5TW3 - chains A and B; structure by X-ray diffraction, 2.85 A resolution.

# Chain A
Name: HIV-1 reverse transcriptase, P66 subunit
From: Human immunodeficiency virus type 1 group M subtype B (isolate BH10)
Notes: EC 3.4.23.16, 2.7.7.49, 2.7.7.7, 3.1.26.13, 3.1.13.2
Reference sequence: P03366 (POL_HV1B1); residues 1-555 here correspond to UniProt positions 600-1154 (UniProt number = residue number + 599)
Sequence (557 residues; each row starts with the number of its first residue; numbers below 1 keep their minus sign (Met-1 is residue -1)):
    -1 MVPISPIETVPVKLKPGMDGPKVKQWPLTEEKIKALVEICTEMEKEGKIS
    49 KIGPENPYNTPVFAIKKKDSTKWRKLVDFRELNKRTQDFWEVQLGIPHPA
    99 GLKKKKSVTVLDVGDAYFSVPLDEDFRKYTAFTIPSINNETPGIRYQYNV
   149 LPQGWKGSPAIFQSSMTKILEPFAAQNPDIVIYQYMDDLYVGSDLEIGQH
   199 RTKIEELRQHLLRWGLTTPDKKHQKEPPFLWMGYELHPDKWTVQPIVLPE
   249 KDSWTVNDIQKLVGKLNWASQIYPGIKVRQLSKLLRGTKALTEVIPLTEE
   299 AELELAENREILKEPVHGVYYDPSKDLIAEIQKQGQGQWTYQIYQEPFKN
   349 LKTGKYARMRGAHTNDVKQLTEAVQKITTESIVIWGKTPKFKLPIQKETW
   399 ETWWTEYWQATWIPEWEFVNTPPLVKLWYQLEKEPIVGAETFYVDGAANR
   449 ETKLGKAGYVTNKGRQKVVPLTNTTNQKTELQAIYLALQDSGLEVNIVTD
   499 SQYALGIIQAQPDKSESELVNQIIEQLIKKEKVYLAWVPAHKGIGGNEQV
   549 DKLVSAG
Unresolved in the structure: -1 to 2, 359-360, 553-555
Differences from the reference sequence: initiating methionine (-1); expression tag (0); engineered mutation Ala172 (Lys771 in P03366), Ala173 (Lys772 in P03366), Ser280 (Cys879 in P03366)
Bound ions: Mg2+: Asp443, Asp498
Residues lining bound ligands: 7N1 (5-{2-[2-(2,4-dioxo-3,4-dihydropyrimidin-1(2H)-yl)ethoxy]-4-fluorophenoxy}-7-fluoronaphthalene-2-carbonitrile): Pro95, Leu100, Lys101, Lys102, Lys103, Val106, Val108, Val179, Tyr181, Tyr188, Val189, Gly190, Pro225, Phe227, Trp229, Leu234, His235, Pro236, Tyr318
UniProt features mapped onto this chain:
  - region: Phe227 to His235 (RT 'primer grip')
  - motif: Trp398 to Trp414 (Tryptophan repeat motif)
  - binding site (Mg(2+)): Asp110, Asp185, Asp186, Asp443, Glu478, Asp498, Asp549
  - site: Trp401 (Essential for RT p66/p51 heterodimerization), Trp414 (Essential for RT p66/p51 heterodimerization), Phe440, Tyr441 (Cleavage)
Reported in the primary citation:
  - binding site for 7N1: Pro95, Leu100, Lys101, Lys102, Lys103, Val108, Val179, Tyr181, Tyr188, Gly190, Phe227, Trp229, Leu234, His235, Pro236, Tyr318
  - higher-order assembly contacts with a neighbouring HIV-1 reverse transcriptase, P51 subunit: Pro95 (proposed by the authors, not directly observed)

# Chain B
Name: HIV-1 reverse transcriptase, P51 subunit
From: Human immunodeficiency virus type 1 group M subtype B (isolate BH10)
Notes: EC 3.4.23.16, 2.7.7.49, 2.7.7.7, 3.1.26.13, 3.1.13.2
Reference sequence: P03366 (POL_HV1B1); residues 1-428 here correspond to UniProt positions 600-1027 (UniProt number = residue number + 599)
Sequence (428 residues; row label = number of the first residue in the row):
     1 PISPIETVPVKLKPGMDGPKVKQWPLTEEKIKALVEICTEMEKEGKISKI
    51 GPENPYNTPVFAIKKKDSTKWRKLVDFRELNKRTQDFWEVQLGIPHPAGL
   101 KKKKSVTVLDVGDAYFSVPLDEDFRKYTAFTIPSINNETPGIRYQYNVLP
   151 QGWKGSPAIFQSSMTKILEPFKKQNPDIVIYQYMDDLYVGSDLEIGQHRT
   201 KIEELRQHLLRWGLTTPDKKHQKEPPFLWMGYELHPDKWTVQPIVLPEKD
   251 SWTVNDIQKLVGKLNWASQIYPGIKVRQLSKLLRGTKALTEVIPLTEEAE
   301 LELAENREILKEPVHGVYYDPSKDLIAEIQKQGQGQWTYQIYQEPFKNLK
   351 TGKYARMRGAHTNDVKQLTEAVQKITTESIVIWGKTPKFKLPIQKETWET
   401 WWTEYWQATWIPEWEFVNTPPLVKLWYQ
Unresolved in the structure: 1-4, 65-67, 220-231
Differences from the reference sequence: engineered mutation Ser280 (Cys879 in P03366)
UniProt features mapped onto this chain:
  - region: Phe227 to His235 (RT 'primer grip')
  - motif: Trp398 to Trp414 (Tryptophan repeat motif)
  - binding site (Mg(2+)): Asp110, Asp185, Asp186
  - site (Essential for RT p66/p51 heterodimerization): Trp401, Trp414

# How chain A and chain B interact
Pairs across the interface (95; chain A residue first):
  Val8(A) with Glu53(B)
  Pro9(A) with Glu53(B)
  Gln85(A) with Glu53(B), hydrogen bond (side chain-backbone)
  Asp86(A) with Lys20(B), salt bridge; Pro55(B)
  Phe87(A) with Pro52(B); Pro55(B)
  Trp88(A) with Pro52(B), hydrogen bond (backbone-backbone); Asn54(B); Pro55(B); Pro140(B); Gly141(B); Arg143(B)
  Gly93(A) with Asn137(B)
  Ile94(A) with Asn137(B)
  Pro95(A) with Asn136(B); Asn137(B)
  His96(A) with Asn136(B), hydrogen bond (backbone-side chain)
  Gly99(A) with Asn136(B)
  Ala158(A) with Pro52(B), hydrophobic
  Gln161(A) with Pro140(B)
  Ser162(A) with Pro52(B)
  Tyr181(A) with Glu138(B)
  Gln373(A) with Gln394(B); Glu396(B); Thr397(B), hydrogen bond; Thr400(B), hydrogen bond
  Ile380(A) with Pro25(B)
  Val381(A) with Pro25(B), hydrophobic; Asn136(B), hydrogen bond (backbone-backbone)
  Ile382(A) with Ile135(B); Asn136(B)
  Trp383(A) with Ile135(B)
  Gly384(A) with Thr27(B); Glu28(B), hydrogen bond (backbone-backbone); Ile135(B)
  Trp402(A) with Lys331(B), hydrogen bond (backbone-side chain)
  Thr403(A) with Lys331(B)
  Tyr405(A) with Lys331(B), hydrogen bond (backbone-side chain)
  Trp406(A) with Lys331(B); Val417(B), hydrophobic; Asn418(B); Thr419(B); Pro420(B); Pro421(B)
  Gln407(A) with Lys331(B); Asp364(B); Pro392(B); Ile393(B), hydrogen bond (side chain-backbone); Gln394(B); Val417(B)
  Ala408(A) with Trp337(B), hydrophobic; Asp364(B); Pro392(B), hydrogen bond (backbone-backbone); Ile393(B)
  Thr409(A) with Asp364(B)
  Trp410(A) with Asn363(B); Val365(B), hydrophobic; Thr397(B); Trp401(B); Tyr405(B)
  Pro433(A) with Asn255(B)
  Ile434(A) with Thr290(B)
  Val435(A) with Thr290(B)
  Thr439(A) with Ala288(B); Leu289(B), hydrogen bond (side chain-backbone)
  Tyr441(A) with Gln258(B); Lys287(B), hydrogen bond (side chain-backbone)
  Thr459(A) with Thr286(B)
  Asn460(A) with Thr286(B); Lys287(B); Ala288(B)
  Asn494(A) with Leu289(B)
  Val496(A) with Leu289(B), hydrophobic
  Gln500(A) with Leu422(B)
  Gln507(A) with Leu422(B)
  Tyr532(A) with Asn255(B), hydrogen bond; Lys259(B)
  Ala534(A) with Asn255(B)
  Trp535(A) with Lys259(B)
  Val536(A) with Gln258(B)
  Pro537(A) with Gly262(B); Asn265(B)
  Lys540(A) with Asn265(B); Ser280(B)
  Gly541(A) with Ser280(B)
  Ile542(A) with Val261(B), hydrophobic; Ser280(B); Leu283(B); Arg284(B)
  Gly543(A) with Leu283(B); Arg284(B)
  Gly544(A) with Thr286(B)
  Gln547(A) with Arg284(B); Thr286(B)
Interface residues without a listed pair, chain A (61 interface residues in all): Leu100, Ile159, Glu370, Thr376, Thr377, Lys385, Thr386, Val458, Leu503, Gly504
Interface residues without a listed pair, chain B (56 interface residues in all): Asp17, Leu26, Thr131, Val254, Val276, Gly285, Leu368, Trp426

# In short
Chain A and chain B form an interface of 61 and 56 residues respectively, with 14 hydrogen bonds and 1 salt
bridge. Among the polar pairs are Asp86(A)-Lys20(B), Gln85(A)-Glu53(B) and His96(A)-Asn136(B). From the paper:
a binding site for 7N1 at Pro95(A), Leu100(A) and Lys101(A) among others; higher-order assembly contacts with
a neighbouring HIV-1 reverse transcriptase, P51 subunit through Pro95(A).
Chain A is HIV-1 reverse transcriptase, P66 subunit and chain B is HIV-1 reverse transcriptase, P51 subunit,
both from Human immunodeficiency virus type 1 group M subtype B (isolate BH10); the structure, Crystal
Structure of HIV-1 Reverse Transcriptase in Complex with
5-(2-(2-(2,4-dioxo-3,4-dihydropyrimidin-1(2H)-yl)ethoxy)-4-fluorophenoxy)-7-fluoro-2-naphthonitrile (JLJ636),
a Non-nucleoside Inhibitor, was determined by X-ray diffraction.
